PDB entry 7NFE | electron microscopy, 4.29 A resolution (low resolution: residue-level contacts below are approximate; hydrogen-bond / salt-bridge calls are withheld) | chains F and G of the 10 polymer chains in the assembly

[Chain F (and G)]
Name: Non-homologous end-joining factor 1
Organism: Homo sapiens
Notes: chain G of this document is another copy of the same molecule, construct and numbering; everything in this record applies to it too
UniProtKB: Q9H9Q4 (NHEJ1_HUMAN); numbering as in UniProt (aligned over 1-299)
Amino-acid sequence (299 residues; each row starts with the number of its first residue):
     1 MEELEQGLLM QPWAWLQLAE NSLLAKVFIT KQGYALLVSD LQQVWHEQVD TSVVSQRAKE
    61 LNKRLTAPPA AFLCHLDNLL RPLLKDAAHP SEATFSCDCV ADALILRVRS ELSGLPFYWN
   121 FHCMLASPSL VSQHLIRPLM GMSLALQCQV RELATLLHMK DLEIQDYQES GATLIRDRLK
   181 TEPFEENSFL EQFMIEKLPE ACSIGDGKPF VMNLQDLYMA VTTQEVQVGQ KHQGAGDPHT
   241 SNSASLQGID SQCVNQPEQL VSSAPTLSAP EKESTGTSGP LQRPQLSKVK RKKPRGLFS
Not modelled in the structure: 1, 6-11, 40-42, 85-92, 123-125, 140, 194-196, 211-212, 218-299 (chain G: 1, 10-11, 14, 80-92, 124, 138-142, 216-219, 225-299)
Swiss-Prot annotation at these positions:
  - motif: Val289 to Ser299 (XLM)
  - site: Leu115 (Leu-lock)
  - modified residue: Ser132 (Phosphoserine), Ser203 (Phosphoserine), Ser245 (Phosphoserine), Ser251 (Phosphoserine), Ser263 (Phosphoserine), Thr266 (Phosphothreonine), Ser287 (Phosphoserine)
  - natural variant: Arg57 to Ser299 (deletion: In IMD124), Arg57 (R57G: In IMD124), Leu79 (L79P: In IMD124; uncertain significance), Cys123 (C123R: In IMD124), Arg176 to Ser299 (deletion: In IMD124), Arg178 to Ser299 (deletion: In IMD124)
  - mutagenesis: Gln11 (Q11A: Does not affect ability to participate in V(D)J recombination), Trp13 (W13A: Does not affect ability to participate in V(D)J recombination), Trp15 (W15A: Does not affect ability to participate in V(D)J recombination), Leu24 (L24A: Does not affect ability to participate in V(D)J recombination), Lys26 (K26A: Abolished ability to participate in V(D)J recombination), Leu37 (L37A: Does not affect ability to participate in V(D)J recombination), Asp40 (D40A/P: Does not affect ability to participate in V(D)J recombination), Leu41 (L41A: Does not affect ability to participate in V(D)J recombination), Gln43 (Q43A: Does not affect ability to participate in V(D)J recombination), Leu61 (L61E: Does not affect ability to participate in V(D)J recombination), Arg64 to Leu65 (Abolished interaction with XRCC4), Arg64 (R64E: Abolished ability to repair double-strand breaks (DSBs). Abolished interaction with XRCC4. Abolished ability to participate in V(D)J recombination ...), 28 further mutagenesis entries in UniProt

[Interface between chain F and chain G]
Contacting residue pairs (96; chain F residue first):
  Asn21(F) - Arg137(G)
  Ser22(F) - Arg137(G)
  Gln43(F) - Pro128(G)
  Gln43(F) - Ser129(G)
  Gln43(F) - Ser132(G)
  Gln43(F) - Arg137(G)
  Pro128(F) - Gln42(G)
  Pro128(F) - Gln43(G)
  Pro128(F) - Val44(G)
  Ser132(F) - Leu41(G)
  Ser132(F) - Gln42(G)
  Gln133(F) - Leu41(G)
  Gln133(F) - Gln42(G)
  Leu135(F) - Ile136(G)
  Ile136(F) - Ser39(G)
  Ile136(F) - Leu41(G)
  Ile136(F) - Ile136(G)
  Pro138(F) - Ile136(G)
  Leu139(F) - Leu135(G)
  Leu139(F) - Ile136(G)
  Leu139(F) - Ser143(G)
  Gly141(F) - Ala201(G)
  Met142(F) - Leu198(G)
  Met142(F) - Ala201(G)
  Ser143(F) - Leu146(G)
  Ser143(F) - Asn213(G)
  Leu144(F) - Pro209(G)
  Leu144(F) - Met212(G)
  Leu144(F) - Asn213(G)
  Ala145(F) - Lys197(G)
  Ala145(F) - Leu198(G)
  Leu146(F) - Leu146(G)
  Leu146(F) - Gln147(G)
  Leu146(F) - Met194(G)
  Gln147(F) - Leu146(G)
  Gln147(F) - Asn213(G)
  Gln147(F) - Gln215(G)
  Gln149(F) - Phe189(G)
  Gln149(F) - Phe193(G)
  Gln149(F) - Met194(G)
  Val150(F) - Leu146(G)
  Val150(F) - Gln149(G)
  Glu152(F) - Lys197(G)
  Leu153(F) - Glu186(G)
  Leu153(F) - Phe189(G)
  Leu156(F) - Phe189(G)
  Leu157(F) - Leu153(G)
  Leu157(F) - Leu156(G)
  Leu157(F) - Leu157(G)
  Met159(F) - Thr181(G)
  Lys160(F) - Glu182(G)
  Lys160(F) - Pro183(G)
  Glu163(F) - Ile164(G)
  Glu163(F) - Lys180(G)
  Ile164(F) - Ile164(G)
  Ile164(F) - Tyr167(G)
  Asp166(F) - Leu174(G)
  Asp166(F) - Ile175(G)
  Tyr167(F) - Tyr167(G)
  Tyr167(F) - Thr173(G)
  Tyr167(F) - Lys180(G)
  Gly171(F) - Thr173(G)
  Thr173(F) - Tyr167(G)
  Thr173(F) - Ser170(G)
  Leu174(F) - Tyr167(G)
  Leu174(F) - Ser170(G)
  Ile175(F) - Glu163(G)
  Ile175(F) - Tyr167(G)
  Arg176(F) - Asp166(G)
  Arg178(F) - Met159(G)
  Leu179(F) - Thr155(G)
  Leu179(F) - Leu156(G)
  Leu179(F) - Met159(G)
  Leu179(F) - Glu163(G)
  Phe184(F) - Leu156(G)
  Phe189(F) - Gln149(G)
  Gln192(F) - Glu152(G)
  Gln192(F) - Leu156(G)
  Phe193(F) - Glu152(G)
  Lys197(F) - Glu152(G)
  Glu200(F) - Ala145(G)
  Glu200(F) - Cys148(G)
  Ala201(F) - Val221(G)
  Cys202(F) - Val221(G)
  Cys202(F) - Gln224(G)
  Ser203(F) - Leu144(G)
  Ser203(F) - Ala145(G)
  Ser203(F) - Val221(G)
  Gly205(F) - Arg137(G)
  Gly205(F) - Ser143(G)
  Asp206(F) - Arg137(G)
  Lys208(F) - Leu144(G)
  Pro209(F) - Leu144(G)
  Phe210(F) - Leu144(G)
  Phe210(F) - Gln147(G)
  Leu217(F) - Met194(G)
Also at the interface, not in a pair above, chain F (57 interface residues in all): Glu20, Ala126, Arg137, Gln168, Ser170, Lys180
Also at the interface, not in a pair above, chain G (59 interface residues in all): Gln133, Val150, Arg151, Lys160, Arg176, Phe184, Leu190, Cys202, Ile204, Thr222

[Summary]
Chain F and chain G form an interface of 57 and 59 residues respectively. Curated annotation (UniProt) lists
40 mutagenesis sites on chain F.
Chain F and chain G are both Non-homologous end-joining factor 1 (Homo sapiens); the structure, Cryo-EM
structure of NHEJ super-complex (monomer), was determined by electron microscopy together with 7NFC from the
same study.
